Entry 5O7A (X-ray diffraction, 2.50 A resolution); this record covers chains A and F of the 6 polymer chains in the assembly.

# Chain A
Name: Tubulin alpha-1B chain
From: Bos taurus
UniProt: P81947 (TBA1B_BOVIN); residues 1-451 here = UniProt positions 1-451
Amino-acid sequence (451 residues; numbered 1 to 451; the number before each row is that of its first residue):
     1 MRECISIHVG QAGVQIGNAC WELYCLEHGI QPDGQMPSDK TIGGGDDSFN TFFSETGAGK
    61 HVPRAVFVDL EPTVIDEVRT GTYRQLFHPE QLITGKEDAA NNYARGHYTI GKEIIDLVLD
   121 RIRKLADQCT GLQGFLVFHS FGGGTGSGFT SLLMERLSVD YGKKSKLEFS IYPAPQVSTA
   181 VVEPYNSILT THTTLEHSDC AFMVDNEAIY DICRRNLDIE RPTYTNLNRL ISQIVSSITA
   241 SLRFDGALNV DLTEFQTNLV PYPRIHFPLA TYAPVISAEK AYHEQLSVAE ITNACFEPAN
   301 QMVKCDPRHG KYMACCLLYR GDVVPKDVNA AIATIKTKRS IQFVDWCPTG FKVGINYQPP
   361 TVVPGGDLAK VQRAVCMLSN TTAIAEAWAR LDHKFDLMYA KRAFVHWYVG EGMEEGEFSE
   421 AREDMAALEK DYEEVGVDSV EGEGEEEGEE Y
Disordered / not traced: 438-451
Small-molecule neighbours: GTP (guanosine-5'-triphosphate): Gly10, Gln11, Ala12, Gln15, Ile16, Asp69, Asp98, Ala99, Ala100, Asn101, Ser140, Gly142, Gly143, Gly144, Thr145, Gly146, Ile171, Pro173, Val177, Ser178, Thr179, Glu183, Asn206, Tyr224, Leu227, Asn228, Ile231

# Chain F
Name: Uncharacterized protein
From: Gallus gallus
UniProt: E1BQ43 (E1BQ43_CHICK); residue numbers follow UniProt; this construct covers 1-378
Amino-acid sequence (384 residues; row label = number of the first residue in the row):
     1 MYTFVVRDEN SSVYAEVSRL LLATGQWKRL RKDNPRFNLM LGERNRLPFG RLGHEPGLVQ
    61 LVNYYRGADK LCRKASLVKL IKTSPELSES CTWFPESYVI YPTNLKTPVA PAQNGIRHLI
   121 NNTRTDEREV FLAAYNRRRE GREGNVWIAK SSAGAKGEGI LISSEASELL DFIDEQGQVH
   181 VIQKYLEKPL LLEPGHRKFD IRSWVLVDHL YNIYLYREGV LRTSSEPYNS ANFQDKTCHL
   241 TNHCIQKEYS KNYGRYEEGN EMFFEEFNQY LMDALNTTLE NSILLQIKHI IRSCLMCIEP
   301 AISTKHLHYQ SFQLFGFDFM VDEELKVWLI EVNGAPACAQ KLYAELCQGI VDVAISSVFP
   361 LADTGQKTSQ PTSIFIKLHH HHHH
Disordered / not traced: 88-90, 99-145, 149-184, 197, 223-239, 247-256, 363-372, 379-384
Construct notes: expression tag (379-384)
Small-molecule neighbours: AMP-PCP (ACP; phosphomethylphosphonic acid adenylate ester): Lys74, Ile148, Tyr185, Leu186, Lys198, Asp200, Leu240, Thr241, Asn242, Asp318, Met320, Ile330, Glu331, Asn333

# How chain A and chain F interact
Contacting residue pairs - 23 pairs, chain A then chain F:
  Pro175(A) - Pro56(F)  hydrophobic
  Gln176(A) - His54(F)
  Gln176(A) - Pro56(F)
  Glu207(A) - His54(F)  salt bridge
  Glu297(A) - His306(F)
  Lys304(A) - His54(F)
  Lys304(A) - His308(F)
  Cys305(A) - His308(F)
  Asp306(A) - Arg66(F)
  Asp306(A) - Leu307(F)
  Arg308(A) - Pro300(F)  hydrogen bond (side chain-backbone)
  Arg308(A) - Ala301(F)  hydrogen bond (side chain-backbone)
  Arg308(A) - Ile302(F)
  Arg308(A) - Ser303(F)  hydrogen bond (side chain-backbone)
  His309(A) - Arg66(F)  hydrogen bond (side chain-backbone)
  His309(A) - Gly67(F)
  His309(A) - Ala301(F)
  Ser340(A) - Ala301(F)
  Glu386(A) - Gly50(F)
  Glu386(A) - Arg66(F)  salt bridge
  Arg390(A) - Gly50(F)
  Arg390(A) - His54(F)
  His393(A) - Arg51(F)
Also at the interface, not in a pair above, chain A (16 interface residues in all): Pro298, Lys338, Ala389
Also at the interface, not in a pair above, chain F (14 interface residues in all): Gly53

# Overview
The interface between chain A and chain F involves 16 residues on one side and 14 on the other, with 4
hydrogen bonds and 2 salt bridges. Polar contacts include Glu207(A)-His54(F), Glu386(A)-Arg66(F) and
Arg308(A)-Pro300(F). Bound to chain A: GTP. Chain F binds AMP-PCP.
Chain A is Tubulin alpha-1B chain (Bos taurus) and chain F is Uncharacterized protein (Gallus gallus); the
structure, Quinolin-6-yloxyacetamides are microtubule destabilizing agents that bind to the colchicine site of
tubulin, was determined by X-ray diffraction.
